4RTI - chain A; structure by X-ray diffraction, 1.80 A resolution.

Chain A:
Molecule: Oxygen-evolving enhancer protein 2, chloroplastic
Organism: Spinacia oleracea
Reference sequence: P12302 (PSBP_SPIOL); residues 1-186 here correspond to UniProt positions 82-267 (UniProt number = residue number + 81)
Amino-acid sequence (186 residues; each row starts with the number of its first residue):
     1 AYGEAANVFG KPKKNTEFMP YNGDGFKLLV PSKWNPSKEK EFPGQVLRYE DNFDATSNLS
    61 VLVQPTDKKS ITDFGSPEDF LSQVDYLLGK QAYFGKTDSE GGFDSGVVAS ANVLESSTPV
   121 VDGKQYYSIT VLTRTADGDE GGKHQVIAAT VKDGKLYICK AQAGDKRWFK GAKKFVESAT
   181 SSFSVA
Not modelled in the structure: 1-11
Ion coordination: Mn2+ site 1 near Asp-98 (its only coordinating residue here); Mn2+ site 2: His-144, Asp-165 (together with chloride ion)

In short:
His-144 and Asp-165 coordinate Mn2+ site 2.
Chain A is Oxygen-evolving enhancer protein 2, chloroplastic (Spinacia oleracea); the structure, The crystal
structure of PsbP from Spinacia oleracea, was determined by X-ray diffraction (same publication as 4RTH).
